4FGC - chains D and E of the 5 polymer chains in the assembly; structure by X-ray diffraction, 2.50 A resolution.

== Chain D (and E) ==
Name: NADPH-dependent 7-cyano-7-deazaguanine reductase
From: Bacillus subtilis subsp. subtilis
Notes: EC 1.7.1.13; chain E of this document is another copy of the same molecule, construct and numbering; everything in this record applies to it too
UniProtKB: O31678 (QUEF_BACSU); residues 0-164 here correspond to UniProt positions 1-165 (UniProt number = residue number + 1)
Amino-acid sequence (165 residues; each row starts with the number of its first residue; numbering starts at 0):
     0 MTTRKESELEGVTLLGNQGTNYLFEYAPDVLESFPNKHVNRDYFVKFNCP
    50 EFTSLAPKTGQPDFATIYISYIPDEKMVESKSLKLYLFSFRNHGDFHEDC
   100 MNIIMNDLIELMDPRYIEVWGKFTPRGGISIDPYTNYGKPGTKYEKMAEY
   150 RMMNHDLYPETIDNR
Unresolved in the structure: 0-19
Construct notes: engineered mutation A55 (Cys56 in O31678)
Swiss-Prot annotation at these positions:
  - active site: D62 (Proton donor)
  - binding site (substrate): V77 to S79, H96, E97
  - binding site (Mg(2+)): D162, R164
Ion coordination: Ca2+ site 1: S53, L54, D62, D94; Ca2+ site 2: D162, R164
Small-molecule neighbours:
  - 7-deaza-7-cyano-guanine (PQ0; 2-amino-4-oxo-4,7-dihydro-3H-pyrrolo[2,3-d]pyrimidine-5-carbonitrile), molecule 1: F33, F46, V77, E78, S79, K80
  - 7-deaza-7-cyano-guanine (PQ0), molecule 2: A55, P56, D62, D94, F95, H96, E97, I130

== Interface between chain D and chain E ==
Pairs across the interface (66):
  F33(D) - E97(E)
  K36(D) - F95(E)
  K36(D) - D98(E)  salt bridge
  H37(D) - D98(E)
  H37(D) - N101(E)
  R40(D) - N101(E)
  R40(D) - M104(E)
  R40(D) - N105(E)  hydrogen bond
  R40(D) - I108(E)
  R40(D) - T134(E)
  D41(D) - M151(E)
  Y42(D) - E97(E)
  Y42(D) - N101(E)
  Y42(D) - Y133(E)
  Y42(D) - T134(E)
  Y42(D) - M151(E)
  F43(D) - P132(E)
  F43(D) - Y133(E)  hydrogen bond (backbone-backbone)
  F43(D) - M151(E)
  F43(D) - H154(E)
  V44(D) - E97(E)
  V44(D) - D131(E)
  K45(D) - S129(E)
  K45(D) - I130(E)
  K45(D) - D131(E)  salt bridge
  K45(D) - D155(E)  salt bridge
  F46(D) - I128(E)  hydrophobic
  F46(D) - S129(E)
  F46(D) - I130(E)  hydrophobic
  N47(D) - I128(E)
  N47(D) - S129(E)  hydrogen bond
  N47(D) - D131(E)  hydrogen bond
  N47(D) - I161(E)
  P49(D) - G127(E)
  P49(D) - I161(E)
  P49(D) - D162(E)
  P49(D) - N163(E)
  E50(D) - G127(E)
  E50(D) - N163(E)  hydrogen bond
  T65(D) - I161(E)
  Y67(D) - P158(E)  hydrophobic
  Y67(D) - E159(E)  hydrogen bond (side chain-backbone)
  Y67(D) - T160(E)
  Y67(D) - I161(E)  hydrogen bond (side chain-backbone)
  I71(D) - M151(E)  hydrophobic
  M76(D) - E97(E)
  E78(D) - K57(E)  salt bridge
  S79(D) - I128(E)
  S79(D) - I130(E)
  K83(D) - G126(E)
  K83(D) - I128(E)
  W119(D) - L156(E)
  W119(D) - Y157(E)  hydrophobic
  W119(D) - P158(E)
  K142(D) - E148(E)  salt bridge
  M146(D) - M152(E)  hydrophobic
  Y149(D) - M152(E)  hydrophobic
  Y149(D) - N153(E)  hydrogen bond
  R150(D) - M152(E)  hydrogen bond (side chain-backbone)
  R150(D) - N153(E)
  R150(D) - H154(E)  hydrogen bond (side chain-backbone)
  R150(D) - D155(E)  hydrogen bond (side chain-backbone)
  R150(D) - L156(E)
  D155(D) - Y157(E)
  L156(D) - Y157(E)  hydrogen bond (backbone-side chain)
  Y157(D) - Y157(E)  hydrogen bond (backbone-side chain)
Other interface residues (no listed pair), chain D (33 interface residues in all): C48, L82, K121, N153, E159
Other interface residues (no listed pair), chain E (33 interface residues in all): I102, W119

== Overview ==
The chain D/chain E interface involves 33 residues from each chain, with 13 hydrogen bonds and 5 salt bridges.
Polar contacts include K36(D)-D98(E), K45(D)-D131(E) and K45(D)-D155(E). Ligands of chain D:
7-deaza-7-cyano-guanine.
Chain D and chain E are both NADPH-dependent 7-cyano-7-deazaguanine reductase (Bacillus subtilis subsp.
subtilis); the structure, Crystal Structure of Active Site Mutant C55A of Nitrile Reductase QueF, Bound to
Substrate PreQ0, was determined by X-ray diffraction, deposited together with 4F8B.
